Entry 7WJ4 (electron microscopy, 3.15 A resolution); this record covers chains D and B of the 4 polymer chains in the assembly.

[Chain D (and B)]
Protein: CTP synthase
Organism: Drosophila melanogaster
Notes: EC 6.3.4.2; chain B of this document is another copy of the same molecule, construct and numbering; everything in this record applies to it too
UniProtKB: Q9VUL1 (PYRG_DROME); numbering as in UniProt (aligned over 1-556)
Chain sequence (556 residues; row label = number of the first residue in the row):
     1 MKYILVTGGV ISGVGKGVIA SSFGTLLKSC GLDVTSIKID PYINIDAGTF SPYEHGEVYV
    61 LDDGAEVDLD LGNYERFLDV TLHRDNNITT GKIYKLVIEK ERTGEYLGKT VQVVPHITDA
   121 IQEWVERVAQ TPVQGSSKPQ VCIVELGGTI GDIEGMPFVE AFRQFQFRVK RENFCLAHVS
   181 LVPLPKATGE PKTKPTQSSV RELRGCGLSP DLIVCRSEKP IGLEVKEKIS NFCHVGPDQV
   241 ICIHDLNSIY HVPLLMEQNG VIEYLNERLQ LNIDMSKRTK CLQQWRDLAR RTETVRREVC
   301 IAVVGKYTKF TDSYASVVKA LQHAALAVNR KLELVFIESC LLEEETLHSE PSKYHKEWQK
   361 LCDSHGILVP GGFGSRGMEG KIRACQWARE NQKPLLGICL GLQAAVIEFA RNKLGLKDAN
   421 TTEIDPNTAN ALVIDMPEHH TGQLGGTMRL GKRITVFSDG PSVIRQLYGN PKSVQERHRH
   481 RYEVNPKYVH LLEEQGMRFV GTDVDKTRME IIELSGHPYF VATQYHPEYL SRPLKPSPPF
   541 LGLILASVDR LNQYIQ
UniProt features mapped onto this chain:
  - active site (For GATase activity): Cys399, His526, Glu528
Metal / ion sites: Mg2+: Asp70, Glu145 (together with ATP)
Small-molecule neighbours:
  - ATP (adenosine-5'-triphosphate): Ser12, Gly13, Val14, Gly15, Lys16, Gly17, Val18, Asp70, Glu145, Arg216, Ile243, His244, Asp245, Leu246, Ile249, Val252, Asp312
  - gamma-L-glutamic acid (GGL): Gly371, Gly372, Phe373, Ile398, Cys399, Leu400, Gln403, Arg479, His480, Arg481, Tyr482, His526
  - GTP (guanosine-5'-triphosphate): Gly48, Thr49, Phe50, Ser51, Pro52, Tyr53, Glu54, Tyr307, Phe373, Arg376, Arg481
  - UTP (uridine 5'-triphosphate), molecule 1: Ser12, Lys38, Asp40, Pro41, Tyr42, His55, Gly147, Gly148, Asp152, Glu154
  - UTP, molecule 2: Pro191, Lys192, Thr193, Lys194, Gln197, Lys228
What the authors report for this chain:
  - specificity-determining residues: Arg481 (proposed by the authors, not directly observed)
  - mutagenesis - F50A, L444A: abolished catalytic activity on GTP
  - mutagenesis - K16A, K38A: decreased catalytic activity

[Interface between chain D and chain B]
Pairs across the interface (49; chain D residue first):
  Tyr42(D) with Thr110(B); Val111(B)
  Ile43(D) with Ile98(B), hydrophobic; Glu101(B); Val111(B), hydrogen bond (backbone-backbone); Gln112(B); Val113(B); Ile117(B), hydrophobic
  Asn44(D) with Glu101(B), hydrogen bond; Lys109(B); Val111(B), hydrogen bond (side chain-backbone)
  Ile45(D) with Ile98(B), hydrophobic; Arg102(B)
  Asp46(D) with Arg102(B), salt bridge
  Thr49(D) with Glu101(B); Gly108(B)
  Phe50(D) with Lys109(B); Thr110(B)
  Glu54(D) with Gly108(B); Lys109(B)
  Gly91(D) with Ile98(B)
  Tyr94(D) with Tyr94(B), hydrophobic
  Ile98(D) with Ile43(B), hydrophobic; Ile45(B), hydrophobic; Gly91(B)
  Glu101(D) with Ile43(B); Asn44(B), hydrogen bond; Thr49(B)
  Arg102(D) with Ile45(B); Asp46(B), salt bridge
  Gly108(D) with Thr49(B); Glu54(B)
  Lys109(D) with Asn44(B); Phe50(B); Glu54(B)
  Thr110(D) with Tyr42(B); Phe50(B)
  Val111(D) with Tyr42(B); Ile43(B), hydrogen bond (backbone-backbone); Asn44(B), hydrogen bond (backbone-side chain)
  Gln112(D) with Ile43(B); Glu154(B)
  Val113(D) with Ile43(B); Glu154(B)
  Val114(D) with Ile153(B), hydrophobic
  Ile117(D) with Ile43(B), hydrophobic
  Ile153(D) with Val114(B), hydrophobic
  Glu154(D) with Gln112(B); Val113(B)
Interface residues without a listed pair, chain D (28 interface residues in all): His55, Thr90, Lys95, Val97, Met156
Interface residues without a listed pair, chain B (28 interface residues in all): His55, Thr90, Lys95, Val97, Met156

[In short]
Chain D and chain B each contribute 28 residues to their interface, with 6 hydrogen bonds and 2 salt bridges.
Polar contacts include Asp46(D)-Arg102(B), Asn44(D)-Glu101(B) and Asn44(D)-Val111(B). From the paper: F50A and
L444A of chain D abolish catalytic activity on GTP; the specificity determinant Arg481(D); 4 substitutions
were tested in all.
Chain D and chain B are both CTP synthase (Drosophila melanogaster); the structure, Structural basis for
ligand binding modes of CTP synthase, was determined by electron microscopy together with 7WIZ, 7DPT and 7DPW
from the same study.
